3DOY - chains A and D of the 6 polymer chains in the assembly; structure by X-ray diffraction, 2.40 A resolution.

[Chain A (and D)]
Name: (3R)-hydroxymyristoyl-acyl carrier protein dehydratase
From: Helicobacter pylori
Notes: EC 4.2.1.-; chain D of this document is another copy of the same molecule, construct and numbering; everything in this record applies to it too
UniProtKB: Q5G940 (Q5G940_HELPY); residues 1-159 here = UniProt positions 1-159
Amino-acid sequence (159 residues; row label = number of the first residue in the row):
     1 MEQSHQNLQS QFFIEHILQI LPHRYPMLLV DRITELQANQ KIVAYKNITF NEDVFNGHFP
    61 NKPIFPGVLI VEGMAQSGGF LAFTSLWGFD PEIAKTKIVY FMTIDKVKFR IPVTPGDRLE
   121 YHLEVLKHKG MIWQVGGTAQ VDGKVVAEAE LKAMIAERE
Unresolved in the structure: 1-7 (chain D: 1-8)
Small-molecule neighbours:
  - 2BE (4-chloro-N'-[(1E)-(3,5-dibromo-2,4-dihydroxyphenyl)methylidene]benzohydrazide): Phe59, Lys62, Ile64, Phe109, Arg110, Ile111, Pro112
  - benzamidine (BEN), molecule 1: Gln40, Lys41, Glu124, Val125, Leu126
  - benzamidine (BEN), molecule 2: Met131, Ile132, Met154, Ile155, Ala156

[Interface between chain A and chain D]
Pairs across the interface (59; chain A residue first):
  Ile14(A) - Phe50(D)  hydrophobic
  Ile14(A) - Pro63(D)  hydrophobic
  Glu15(A) - Asn61(D)
  Glu15(A) - Lys62(D)
  Glu15(A) - Pro63(D)
  Leu18(A) - Phe50(D)  hydrophobic
  Tyr25(A) - Tyr25(D)
  Tyr25(A) - Phe50(D)
  Tyr25(A) - Asn51(D)
  Tyr25(A) - Glu52(D)
  Tyr25(A) - Asp53(D)
  Tyr25(A) - Asn56(D)
  Pro26(A) - Asn51(D)
  Leu28(A) - Phe50(D)  hydrophobic
  Asp31(A) - Thr49(D)  hydrogen bond
  Asp31(A) - Phe50(D)  hydrogen bond (side chain-backbone)
  Asp31(A) - Gly116(D)
  Arg32(A) - Thr114(D)
  Arg32(A) - Pro115(D)  hydrogen bond (side chain-backbone)
  Arg32(A) - Gly116(D)
  Arg32(A) - Asp117(D)  salt bridge
  Tyr45(A) - Gly116(D)  hydrogen bond (side chain-backbone)
  Lys46(A) - Thr49(D)  hydrogen bond
  Lys46(A) - Asn51(D)
  Asn47(A) - Asn47(D)
  Asn47(A) - Ile48(D)  hydrogen bond (side chain-backbone)
  Asn47(A) - Thr49(D)  hydrogen bond (backbone-side chain)
  Asn47(A) - Gly116(D)  hydrogen bond (side chain-backbone)
  Asn47(A) - Asp117(D)  hydrogen bond (side chain-backbone)
  Ile48(A) - Asn47(D)  hydrogen bond (backbone-side chain)
  Thr49(A) - Asp31(D)  hydrogen bond
  Thr49(A) - Lys46(D)  hydrogen bond
  Thr49(A) - Asn47(D)  hydrogen bond (side chain-backbone)
  Thr49(A) - Thr49(D)
  Thr49(A) - Glu52(D)
  Phe50(A) - Ile14(D)  hydrophobic
  Phe50(A) - Leu18(D)  hydrophobic
  Phe50(A) - Leu28(D)  hydrophobic
  Phe50(A) - Asp31(D)  hydrogen bond (backbone-side chain)
  Asn51(A) - Tyr25(D)
  Asn51(A) - Pro26(D)
  Asn51(A) - Leu29(D)
  Asn51(A) - Lys46(D)
  Asn51(A) - Glu52(D)
  Glu52(A) - Tyr25(D)
  Glu52(A) - Thr49(D)
  Glu52(A) - Asn51(D)  hydrogen bond
  Asp53(A) - Tyr25(D)
  Asn56(A) - Tyr25(D)
  Pro63(A) - Ile14(D)  hydrophobic
  Thr114(A) - Arg32(D)
  Pro115(A) - Asp31(D)
  Pro115(A) - Arg32(D)  hydrogen bond (backbone-side chain)
  Gly116(A) - Asp31(D)
  Gly116(A) - Arg32(D)
  Gly116(A) - Tyr45(D)  hydrogen bond (backbone-side chain)
  Gly116(A) - Asn47(D)  hydrogen bond (backbone-side chain)
  Asp117(A) - Arg32(D)  salt bridge
  Asp117(A) - Asn47(D)  hydrogen bond (backbone-side chain)
Also at the interface, not in a pair above, chain A (27 interface residues in all): Met27, Leu29, Asn61, Arg118
Also at the interface, not in a pair above, chain D (27 interface residues in all): Met27, Arg118

[In short]
The chain A/chain D interface involves 27 residues from each chain, with 19 hydrogen bonds and 2 salt bridges.
Polar contacts include Arg32(A)-Asp117(D), Asp31(A)-Thr49(D) and Asp31(A)-Phe50(D). Ligands of chain A:
benzamidine and compound 2BE.
Both chains are (3R)-hydroxymyristoyl-acyl carrier protein dehydratase (Helicobacter pylori). Entry 3DOY
(Crystal structure of (3R)-Hydroxyacyl-Acyl Carrier Protein Dehydratase (FabZ) from Helicobacter pylori in
complex with compound 3i) was determined by X-ray diffraction, deposited together with 3DOZ, 3DP0, 3DP1, 3DP2
and 3DP3.
